Entry 6J8I (electron microscopy, 3.20 A resolution); this record covers chains C and A of the 3 polymer chains in the assembly.

Chain C:
Name: Sodium channel subunit beta-2
From: Homo sapiens
UniProt: O60939 (SCN2B_HUMAN); residues 1-215 here = UniProt positions 1-215
Amino-acid sequence (215 residues; numbered 1 to 215; the number before each row is that of its first residue):
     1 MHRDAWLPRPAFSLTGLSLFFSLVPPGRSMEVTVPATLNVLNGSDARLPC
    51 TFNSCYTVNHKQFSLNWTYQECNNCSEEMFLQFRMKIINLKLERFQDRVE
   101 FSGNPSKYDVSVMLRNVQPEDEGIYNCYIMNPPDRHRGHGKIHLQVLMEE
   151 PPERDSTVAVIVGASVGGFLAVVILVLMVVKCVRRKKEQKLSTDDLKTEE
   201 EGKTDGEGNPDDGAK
Disordered / not traced: 1-28, 149-215
Disulfides: Cys50-Cys127, Cys72-Cys75
Covalent attachments: N-acetylglucosamine (NAG) linked to Asn66
Curated features (UniProtKB/Swiss-Prot):
  - site (Binds SCN2A): Tyr56, Arg135
  - modified residue: Ser192 (Phosphoserine), Thr204 (Phosphothreonine)
  - glycosylation (N-linked (GlcNAc...) asparagine): Asn42, Asn66, Asn74
  - natural variant: Arg28 (R28Q: In ATFB14; R28W: In ATFB14), Asp211 (D211G: Found in a patient with Brugada syndrome; uncertain significance)
  - mutagenesis: Cys55 (C55A/S: Does not bind alpha subunit. Loss of ability to protect alpha subunit from inhibition by the spider protoxin-II)

Chain A:
Name: Sodium channel protein type 9 subunit alpha
From: Homo sapiens
UniProt: Q15858 (SCN9A_HUMAN); residues 1-1988 here = UniProt positions 1-1988
Amino-acid sequence (2031 residues; numbered -42 to 1988; the number before each row is that of its first residue; numbers below 1 keep their minus sign (Met-42 is residue -42)):
   -42 MASWSHPQFEKGGGARGGSGGGSWSHPQFEKGFDYKDDDDKGTMAMLPPP
     8 GPQSFVHFTKQSLALIEQRIAERKSKEPKEEKKDDDEEAPKPSSDLEAGK
    58 QLPFIYGDIPPGMVSEPLEDLDPYYADKKTFIVLNKGKTIFRFNATPALY
   108 MLSPFSPLRRISIKILVHSLFSMLIMCTILTNCIFMTMNNPPDWTKNVEY
   158 TFTGIYTFESLVKILARGFCVGEFTFLRDPWNWLDFVVIVFAYLTEFVNL
   208 GNVSALRTFRVLRALKTISVIPGLKTIVGALIQSVKKLSDVMILTVFCLS
   258 VFALIGLQLFMGNLKHKCFRNSLENNETLESIMNTLESEEDFRKYFYYLE
   308 GSKDALLCGFSTDSGQCPEGYTCVKIGRNPDYGYTSFDTFSWAFLALFRL
   358 MTQDYWENLYQQTLRAAGKTYMIFFVVVIFLGSFYLINLILAVVAMAYKE
   408 QNQANIEEAKQKELEFQQMLDRLKKEQEEAEAIAAAAAEYTSIRRSRIMG
   458 LSESSSETSKLSSKSAKERRNRRKKKNQKKLSSGEEKGDAEKLSKSESED
   508 SIRRKSFHLGVEGHRRAHEKRLSTPNQSPLSIRGSLFSARRSSRTSLFSF
   558 KGRGRDIGSETEFADDEHSIFGDNESRRGSLFVPHRPQERRSSNISQASR
   608 SPPMLPVNGKMHSAVDCNGVVSLVDGRSALMLPNGQLLPEVIIDKATSDD
   658 SGTTNQIHKKRRCSSYLLSEDMLNDPNLRQRAMSRASILTNTVEELEESR
   708 QKCPPWWYRFAHKFLIWNCSPYWIKFKKCIYFIVMDPFVDLAITICIVLN
   758 TLFMAMEHHPMTEEFKNVLAIGNLVFTGIFAAEMVLKLIAMDPYEYFQVG
   808 WNIFDSLIVTLSLVELFLADVEGLSVLRSFRLLRVFKLAKSWPTLNMLIK
   858 IIGNSVGALGNLTLVLAIIVFIFAVVGMQLFGKSYKECVCKINDDCTLPR
   908 WHMNDFFHSFLIVFRVLCGEWIETMWDCMEVAGQAMCLIVYMMVMVIGNL
   958 VVLNLFLALLLSSFSSDNLTAIEEDPDANNLQIAVTRIKKGINYVKQTLR
  1008 EFILKAFSKKPKISREIRQAEDLNTKKENYISNHTLAEMSKGHNFLKEKD
  1058 KISGFGSSVDKHLMEDSDGQSFIHNPSLTVTVPIAPGESDLENMNAEELS
  1108 SDSDSEYSKVRLNRSSSSECSTVDNPLPGEGEEAEAEPMNSDEPEACFTD
  1158 GCVWRFSCCQVNIESGKGKIWWNIRKTCYKIVEHSWFESFIVLMILLSSG
  1208 ALAFEDIYIERKKTIKIILEYADKIFTYIFILEMLLKWIAYGYKTYFTNA
  1258 WCWLDFLIVDVSLVTLVANTLGYSDLGPIKSLRTLRALRPLRALSRFEGM
  1308 RVVVNALIGAIPSIMNVLLVCLIFWLIFSIMGVNLFAGKFYECINTTDGS
  1358 RFPASQVPNRSECFALMNVSQNVRWKNLKVNFDNVGLGYLSLLQVATFKG
  1408 WTIIMYAAVDSVNVDKQPKYEYSLYMYIYFVVFIIFGSFFTLNLFIGVII
  1458 DNFNQQKKKLGGQDIFMTEEQKKYYNAMKKLGSKKPQKPIPRPGNKIQGC
  1508 IFDLVTNQAFDISIMVLICLNMVTMMVEKEGQSQHMTEVLYWINVVFIIL
  1558 FTGECVLKLISLRHYYFTVGWNIFDFVVVIISIVGMFLADLIETYFVSPT
  1608 LFRVIRLARIGRILRLVKGAKGIRTLLFALMMSLPALFNIGLLLFLVMFI
  1658 YAIFGMSNFAYVKKEDGINDMFNFETFGNSMICLFQITTSAGWDGLLAPI
  1708 LNSKPPDCDPKKVHPGSSVEGDCGNPSVGIFYFVSYIIISFLVVVNMYIA
  1758 VILENFSVATEESTEPLSEDDFEMFYEVWEKFDPDATQFIEFSKLSDFAA
  1808 ALDPPLLIAKPNKVQLIAMDLPMVSGDRIHCLDILFAFTKRVLGESGEMD
  1858 SLRSQMEERFMSANPSKVSYEPITTTLKRKQEDVSATVIQRAYRRYRLRQ
  1908 NVKNISSIYIKDGDRDDDLLNKKDMAFDNVNENSSPEKTDATSSTTSPPS
  1958 YDSVTKPDKEKYEQDRTEKEDKGKDSKESKK
Disordered / not traced: -42 to 113, 418-725, 826-830, 973-1174, 1769-1988
Disulfides: Cys275-Cys315, Cys897-Cys903, Cys935-Cys944, Cys1350-Cys1370, Cys1715-Cys1730
Covalent attachments: N-acetylglucosamine (NAG) linked to Asn283, Asn1352, Asn1366, Asn1375
Construct notes: expression tag (-42 to 0); variant Lys406 (Glu in Q15858)
Curated features (UniProtKB/Swiss-Prot):
  - site (Is directly targeted by the spider protoxin-II): Glu822, Asp827
  - modified residue: Ser1490 (Phosphoserine)
  - glycosylation (N-linked (GlcNAc...) asparagine): Asn209, Asn283, Asn1352, Asn1366, Asn1375
  - natural variant: Gln10 (Q10R: In PERYTHM), Ile62 (I62V: Found in a patient with febrile seizures; uncertain significance), Pro149 (P149Q: Found in a patient with febrile seizures; uncertain significance), Phe216 (F216S: In PERYTHM), Ser241 (S241T: In PERYTHM), Asn395 (N395K: In PERYTHM), Asn641 (N641Y: Found in patients with febrile seizures plus; uncertain significance), Cys710 (C710Y: Found in a patient with severe myoclonic epilepsy in infancy; uncertain significance), Ile859 (I859T: In PERYTHM), Leu869 (L869F: In PERYTHM; L869H: In PERYTHM), Arg907 (R907Q: In CIP), Arg1007 (R1007C: In PEXPD), 11 further natural variant entries in UniProt
  - mutagenesis: Glu764 (E764Q: 5-fold less blocked by the spider huwentoxin-IV), Ile778 (I778A: 5-fold less inhibited by the spider protoxin-II), Glu822 (E822A: No change in inhibition (IC(50)) by the spider protoxin-II, but has a significant impact on channel activation by shifiting the V(50) towart 0 mV when targeted by protoxin-II ...), Leu823 (L823A: 9-fold less inhibited by the spider protoxin-II), Phe824 (F824A: 4-fold less inhibited by the spider protoxin-II; F824C: Less inhibited by the spider protoxin-II), Leu825 (L825A: No change in inhibition by the spider protoxin-II; L825C: 19-fold less blocked by the spider huwentoxin-IV), Ala826 (A826L: 8-fold less inhibited by the spider protoxin-II), Asp827 (D827A: 13-fold less blocked by the spider huwentoxin-IV, 3-fold less inhibited by the spider protoxin-II, and has a significant impact on channel activation by shifiting the V(50) towart 0 mV when ...), Glu829 (E829C: 400-fold less blocked by the spider huwentoxin-IV), Thr1409 to Ile1410 (Important increase in inhibition by saxitoxin and little increase in inhibition by tetrodotoxin), Ser1490 (S1490A: Abolishes stimulation by agents that stimulate PKC activity; S1490D/E: Increases current amplitude), Asp1597 (D1597A: Decrease of the inhibition of fast inactivation produced by scorpion alpha-toxins CvIV4 and AaH2 on this channel), 2 further mutagenesis entries in UniProt

Chain C / chain A interface:
Inter-chain disulfides: Cys55(C)-Cys895(A)
Pairs across the interface (7):
  Cys55(C) - Cys895(A)  disulfide
  Cys55(C) - Lys898(A)  hydrogen bond
  Tyr56(C) - Glu894(A)  hydrogen bond (side chain-backbone)
  Tyr56(C) - Cys895(A)
  Tyr56(C) - Lys898(A)
  Val58(C) - Glu294(A)
  Pro133(C) - Cys897(A)  hydrophobic
Also at the interface, not in a pair above, chain A (6 interface residues in all): Glu937

In short:
4 residues of chain C face 6 of chain A across their interface, with 1 disulfide bond and 2 hydrogen bonds.
Polar contacts include Cys55(C)-Lys898(A) and Tyr56(C)-Glu894(A). UniProt lists one mutagenesis site on chain
C; 15 mutagenesis sites on chain A.
Chain C is Sodium channel subunit beta-2 and chain A is Sodium channel protein type 9 subunit alpha, both from
Homo sapiens; the structure, Structure of human voltage-gated sodium channel Nav1.7 in complex with auxiliary
beta subunits, ProTx-II and tetrodotoxin ..., was determined by electron microscopy, deposited together with
6J8G, 6J8H and 6J8J.
